8ZGT - chains B and C of the 6 polymer chains in the assembly; structure by electron microscopy, 2.96 A resolution.

# Chain B
Protein: High affinity immunoglobulin epsilon receptor subunit beta
Source organism: Rattus norvegicus
UniProt: P13386 (FCERB_RAT); numbering as in UniProt (aligned over 1-243)
Sequence (243 residues; row label = number of the first residue in the row):
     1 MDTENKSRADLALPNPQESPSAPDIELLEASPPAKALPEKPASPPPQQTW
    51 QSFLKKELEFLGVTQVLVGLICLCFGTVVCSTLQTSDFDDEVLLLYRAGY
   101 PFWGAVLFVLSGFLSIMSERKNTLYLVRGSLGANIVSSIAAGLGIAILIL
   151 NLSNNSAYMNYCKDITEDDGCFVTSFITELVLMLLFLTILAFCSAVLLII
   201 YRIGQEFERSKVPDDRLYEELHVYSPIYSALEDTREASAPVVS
Disordered / not traced: 1-49, 208-243
UniProt features mapped onto this chain:
  - modified residue: Tyr-218 (Phosphotyrosine), Tyr-224 (Phosphotyrosine), Ser-225 (Phosphoserine), Tyr-228 (Phosphotyrosine)
Disulfide bonds: Cys-162/Cys-171

# Chain C
Protein: High affinity immunoglobulin epsilon receptor subunit gamma
Source organism: Rattus norvegicus
UniProt: P20411 (FCERG_RAT); residue numbers follow UniProt; this construct covers 1-86
Sequence (86 residues; row label = number of the first residue in the row):
     1 MIPAVILFLLLLVEEAAALGEPQLCYILDAILFLYGIVLTLLYCRLKIQV
    51 RKADIASREKSDAVYTGLNTRNQETYETLKHEKPPQ
Disordered / not traced: 1-21, 59-86
UniProt features mapped onto this chain:
  - modified residue: Tyr-65 (Phosphotyrosine), Tyr-76 (Phosphotyrosine), Thr-78 (Phosphothreonine)
Reported in the primary citation:
  - mutagenesis - L32G/Y43A, L39A/L42A: decreased expression with High affinity immunoglobulin epsilon receptor subunit alpha
  - mutagenesis - L39A/L42A: decreased binding to FcaRI
  - mutagenesis - L32G/Y43A: abolished binding to FcaRI
  - mutagenesis - L32G/Y43A, L39A/L42A: decreased binding to High affinity immunoglobulin epsilon receptor subunit alpha
  - mutagenesis - L32G/Y43A, L39A/L42A: decreased binding to FcyRIIIA

# Chain B / chain C interface
Contacting residue pairs (14):
  Glu-59(B) / Ile-48(C)
  Phe-60(B) / Leu-41(C)
  Phe-60(B) / Arg-45(C)
  Val-63(B) / Cys-44(C)  hydrophobic
  Leu-67(B) / Ile-37(C)  hydrophobic
  Leu-67(B) / Leu-41(C)  hydrophobic
  Ile-71(B) / Ile-37(C)  hydrophobic
  Arg-120(B) / Arg-51(C)
  Ile-165(B) / Gln-23(C)
  Phe-172(B) / Tyr-26(C)
  Glu-179(B) / Tyr-26(C)
  Met-183(B) / Phe-33(C)  hydrophobic
  Phe-186(B) / Leu-34(C)  hydrophobic
  Leu-187(B) / Phe-33(C)  hydrophobic
Other interface residues (no listed pair), chain B (16 interface residues in all): Lys-56, Thr-64, Glu-119, Leu-190
Other interface residues (no listed pair), chain C (13 interface residues in all): Ala-30, Thr-40, Lys-52

# In short
16 residues of chain B and 13 residues of chain C are in contact. From the paper: L32G/Y43A and L39A/L42A of
chain C reduce expression with High affinity immunoglobulin epsilon receptor subunit alpha; L32G/Y43A and
L39A/L42A of chain C reduce binding to High affinity immunoglobulin epsilon receptor subunit alpha.
Here chain B is High affinity immunoglobulin epsilon receptor subunit beta and chain C is High affinity
immunoglobulin epsilon receptor subunit gamma, both from Rattus norvegicus. Entry 8ZGT (Structure of the
ige-fc bound to its high affinity receptor fc(epsilon)ri state3) was determined by electron microscopy
together with 8Y81, 8Y84, 8Z0T and 8ZGS from the same study.
